Entry 7ZHM (X-ray diffraction, 2.70 A resolution); this record covers chains A and C.

Chain A:
Name: Rhs1 protein
Organism: Salmonella enterica subsp. enterica serovar Typhimurium
UniProt: Q93IR1 (Q93IR1_SALTM); residues 2-114 here correspond to UniProt positions 1086-1198 (UniProt number = residue number + 1084)
Chain sequence (114 residues; each row starts with the number of its first residue):
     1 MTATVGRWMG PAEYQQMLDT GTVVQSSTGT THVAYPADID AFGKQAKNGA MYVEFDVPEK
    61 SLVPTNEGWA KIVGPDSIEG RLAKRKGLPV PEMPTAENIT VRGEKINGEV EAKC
Unresolved in the structure: 114
Construct notes: initiating methionine (1)
Residues lining bound ligands: NAD (nicotinamide-adenine-dinucleotide): Arg-7, Trp-8, Met-9, Gly-10, Glu-13, Gln-16, Val-24, Gln-25, Ser-26, Ser-27, Thr-28, His-32, Val-33, Ala-34, Phe-42, Gln-45, Trp-69

Chain C:
Name: Immunity protein TriTu
Organism: Salmonella enterica subsp. enterica serovar Typhimurium
UniProt: A0A0H3TET1 (A0A0H3TET1_SALTM); residue numbers follow UniProt; this construct covers 1-87
Chain sequence (87 residues; row label = number of the first residue in the row):
     1 MLNKFKLWVS KHTDYTVIHN ENDLSYSIII DFEDDRYISR FTVWDDLSCM SEVMDVDTGL
    61 YKLNKRNEFS TFDELLDIFD DFMISIK
Bound ions: Zn2+ site 1: His-12 (shared with 1 residue of chain B; 1 residue of chain D); Zn2+ site 2: Asp-80 (shared with 1 residue of chain D)
Residues lining bound ligands: NAD (nicotinamide-adenine-dinucleotide): Asn-22, Leu-24, Ser-25, Ser-27, Trp-44, Asp-46, Ser-48, Arg-66

Chain A / chain C interface:
Residue-residue contacts (41):
  Gly-10(A) with Leu-24(C)
  Ser-27(A) with Asn-20(C), hydrogen bond (backbone-side chain); Asn-22(C), hydrogen bond; Ile-29(C)
  Thr-28(A) with Ser-27(C); Ile-29(C); Arg-40(C); Thr-42(C); Trp-44(C)
  Gly-29(A) with Arg-40(C)
  Thr-30(A) with Arg-40(C)
  Phe-42(A) with Arg-66(C)
  Gln-45(A) with Asp-46(C); Arg-66(C); Glu-68(C), hydrogen bond
  Lys-47(A) with Leu-24(C); Asp-45(C), salt bridge; Asp-46(C)
  Asn-48(A) with Leu-24(C)
  Ala-50(A) with Leu-24(C)
  Trp-69(A) with Met-50(C), hydrophobic; Arg-66(C)
  Lys-71(A) with Met-50(C); Glu-52(C), salt bridge; Tyr-61(C), hydrogen bond; Asn-64(C), hydrogen bond
  Asp-76(A) with Arg-40(C), hydrogen bond (backbone-side chain)
  Ile-78(A) with Arg-40(C); Glu-52(C); Met-54(C), hydrophobic; Tyr-61(C)
  Glu-79(A) with Met-54(C); Tyr-61(C)
  Arg-81(A) with Arg-40(C)
  Leu-82(A) with Gly-59(C)
  Arg-85(A) with Glu-33(C), salt bridge; Asp-34(C), hydrogen bond (side chain-backbone); Asp-35(C); Ile-38(C); Val-56(C)
  Lys-86(A) with Val-56(C), hydrogen bond (side chain-backbone)
Other interface residues (no listed pair), chain A (23 interface residues in all): His-32, Gly-49, Glu-67, Ser-77
Other interface residues (no listed pair), chain C (27 interface residues in all): Ser-25, Asp-31, Ser-39, Asp-57

Summary:
The interface between chain A and chain C involves 23 residues on one side and 27 on the other; the contacts
include 8 hydrogen bonds and 3 salt bridges. Polar pairs include Lys-47(A)/Asp-45(C), Lys-71(A)/Glu-52(C) and
Arg-85(A)/Glu-33(C). NAD is bound between chain A and chain C.
Here chain A is Rhs1 protein and chain C is Immunity protein TriTu, both from Salmonella enterica subsp.
enterica serovar Typhimurium. Entry 7ZHM (Salmonella enterica Rhs1 C-terminal toxin TreTu complex with TriTu
immunity protein) was determined by X-ray diffraction together with 7ZHL from the same study.
